9G00 - chains D and C of the 6 polymer chains in the assembly; structure by electron microscopy, 2.88 A resolution.

Chain D:
Molecule: CO-methylating acetyl-CoA synthase
Source organism: Clostridium autoethanogenum DSM 10061
Notes: EC 2.3.1.169
UniProtKB: F8TEQ9 (F8TEQ9_9CLOT); numbering as in UniProt (aligned over 1-708)
Chain sequence (708 residues; numbered 1 to 708; the number before each row is that of its first residue):
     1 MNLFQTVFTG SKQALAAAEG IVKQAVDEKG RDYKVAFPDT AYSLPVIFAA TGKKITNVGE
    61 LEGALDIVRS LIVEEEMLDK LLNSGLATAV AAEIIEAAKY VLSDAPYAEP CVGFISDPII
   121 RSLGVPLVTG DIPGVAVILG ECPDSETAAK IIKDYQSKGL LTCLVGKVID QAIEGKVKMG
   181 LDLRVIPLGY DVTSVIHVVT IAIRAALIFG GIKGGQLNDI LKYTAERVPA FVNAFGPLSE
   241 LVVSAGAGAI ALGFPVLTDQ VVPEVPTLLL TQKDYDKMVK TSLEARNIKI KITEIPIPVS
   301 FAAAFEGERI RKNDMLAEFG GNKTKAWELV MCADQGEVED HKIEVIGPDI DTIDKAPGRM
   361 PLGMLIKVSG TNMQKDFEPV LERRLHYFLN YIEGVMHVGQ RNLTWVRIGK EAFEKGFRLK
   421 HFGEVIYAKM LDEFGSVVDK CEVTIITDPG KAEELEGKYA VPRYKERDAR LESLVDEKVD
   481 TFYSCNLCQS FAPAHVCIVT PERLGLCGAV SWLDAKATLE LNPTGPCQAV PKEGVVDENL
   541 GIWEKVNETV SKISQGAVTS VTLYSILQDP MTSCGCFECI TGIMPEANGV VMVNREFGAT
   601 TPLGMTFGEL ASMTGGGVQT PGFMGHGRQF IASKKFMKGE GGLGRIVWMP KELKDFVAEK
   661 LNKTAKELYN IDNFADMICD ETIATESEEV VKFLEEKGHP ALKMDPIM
Bound ions: 4Fe-4S cluster Fe: Cys485, Cys488, Cys497, Cys507; Ni2+ site 1: Cys488, Cys574, Cys576 (together with 4Fe-4S cluster); Ni2+ site 2: Cys574, Gly575, Cys576
Ligand contacts:
  - cobalamin (B12): Leu487, Ser490, Phe491, Cys507, Ala509, Val510, Gly575, Cys576, Phe577, Glu578, Arg595
  - 4Fe-4S cluster (SF4): Cys485, Asn486, Leu487, Cys488, His495, Cys497, Gly505, Leu506, Cys507, Val510, Cys574, Cys576

Chain C:
Molecule: Carbon monoxide dehydrogenase/acetyl-CoA synthase beta subunit
Source organism: Clostridium autoethanogenum DSM 10061
Notes: EC 1.2.7.4
Chain sequence (630 residues; numbered 2 to 631; the number before each row is that of its first residue):
     2 EEKAKSIDQA TLQLLDKAKQ DGVETVWDRK ADMKVQCGFG SAGVCCRNCS MGPCRVSPVP
    62 GKGVERGICG ATADVIVSRN FARMVAAGTA AHSDHGRSIA LSLYHTSKDG DIKVKDENKL
   122 KEVAKSFNVE TEGRDIYDIA HDVAKEGLSN YGKQLGEVTL PPSLPEKRKE LWRKLGVYPR
   182 AVDREIAAVM HSTHIGCNAD AEAMIKMSMR CSLTDGWMGS FMGTEFSDIM FGTPHSIDTE
   242 ANLGVLEKNS VNVVLHGHEP LLSEMVVEAA SDPELVELAK SVGADGINLC GMCCTGNEVS
   302 MRHGIKIAGN FMQQELAVVT GAVDGLIVDV QCIMPALAKL SKSYHTKFIT TSPKAHITDS
   362 IYMEFDEENP LDSAKKILKE AILNFKNRDQ SKVMIPELKC KAILGYSVEE IINKLDKVVN
   422 TQIGPMQTVK PLADVLVSGV LRGAAAVVGC NNPKVVQDSA HIETIKGLIK NDVIVVVTGC
   482 AAQAAAKYGL LQKEAAEKYA GPGLATVCKL VDIPPVLHMG SCVDISRILD LVGRVANLLG
   542 VDMSDLPVAG VAPEWMSEKA VAIGTYVVTS GIDTWLGVAP PVTGGPEVVD ILTNKMEDWV
   602 GAKFFIETDP HKAVEQIVNR MNEKRKKLGI
Not modelled in the structure: 2-3
Bound ions: 4Fe-4S cluster Fe site 1: Cys38, Cys46 (shared with 2 residues of chain B); 4Fe-4S cluster Fe site 2: Cys47, Cys50, Cys55, Cys70; Fe(3)-Ni(1)-S(4) cluster Fe: His259, Cys295, Cys333, Cys451, Cys481, Cys523
Ligand contacts:
  - Fe(3)-Ni(1)-S(4) cluster (RQM): His259, Cys294, Cys295, Phe312, Cys333, Gly450, Cys451, Gly480, Cys481, Cys523, Met557, Ser558, Lys560
  - 4Fe-4S cluster (SF4), molecule 1: Cys38, Phe40, Gly41, Cys46, Arg48, Arg56
  - 4Fe-4S cluster (SF4), molecule 2: Cys47, Arg48, Asn49, Cys50, Met52, Gly53, Cys55, Gly68, Ile69, Cys70, Ala72, Ile77, Arg80, Ile196

How chain D and chain C interact:
Pairs across the interface - 38 pairs, chain D then chain C:
  Asn2(D) - Gly630(C)
  Asn2(D) - Ile631(C)  hydrogen bond (side chain-backbone)
  Leu3(D) - Ser439(C)
  Phe4(D) - Ser439(C)
  Phe4(D) - Gly440(C)
  Phe4(D) - Arg443(C)
  Glu76(D) - Arg443(C)  salt bridge
  Met77(D) - Asp473(C)
  Leu78(D) - Gly504(C)
  Leu78(D) - Thr507(C)
  Asp79(D) - Pro503(C)
  Pro263(D) - Ser439(C)
  Glu264(D) - Lys431(C)  salt bridge
  Glu264(D) - Asp435(C)
  Glu264(D) - Ser439(C)
  Val265(D) - Ser439(C)
  Val265(D) - Val441(C)  hydrophobic
  Pro266(D) - Val419(C)
  Pro266(D) - Pro432(C)
  Pro266(D) - Val436(C)
  Pro266(D) - Leu511(C)
  Thr267(D) - Val419(C)
  Thr267(D) - Leu511(C)
  Leu270(D) - Asn421(C)
  Leu270(D) - Ile424(C)  hydrophobic
  Thr271(D) - Ile424(C)
  Gln272(D) - Gln423(C)  hydrogen bond (side chain-backbone)
  Gln272(D) - Ile424(C)
  Lys277(D) - Gln423(C)  hydrogen bond (side chain-backbone)
  Lys280(D) - Gln423(C)
  Thr281(D) - Asn421(C)  hydrogen bond (backbone-side chain)
  Thr281(D) - Gln423(C)
  Thr281(D) - Ile424(C)
  Glu284(D) - Val420(C)
  Glu284(D) - Asn421(C)
  Glu284(D) - Thr422(C)  hydrogen bond (side chain-backbone)
  Glu284(D) - Gln423(C)  hydrogen bond (side chain-backbone)
  Ala285(D) - Asn421(C)
Also at the interface, not in a pair above, chain D (21 interface residues in all): Lys440
Also at the interface, not in a pair above, chain C (23 interface residues in all): Lys471, Asn472

Overview:
The interface between chain D and chain C involves 21 residues on one side and 23 on the other, with 6
hydrogen bonds and 2 salt bridges. Polar pairs include Glu76(D)-Arg443(C), Glu264(D)-Lys431(C) and
Asn2(D)-Ile631(C). Bound to chain D: 4Fe-4S cluster and cobalamin.
Chain D is CO-methylating acetyl-CoA synthase and chain C is Carbon monoxide dehydrogenase/acetyl-CoA synthase
beta subunit, both from Clostridium autoethanogenum DSM 10061; the structure, Structure of carbon monoxide
dehydrogenase/acetyl-CoA synthase (CODH/ACS) in complex with corrinoid iron-sulfur protein (CoFeSP) from
Clostridium ..., was determined by electron microscopy (same publication as 9FZY, 9FZZ, 9G01, 9G02, 9G03 and
9G7I).
